4MZK - chains A and T; structure by X-ray diffraction, 1.82 A resolution.

# Chain A
Protein: Myosin A tail domain interacting protein
Source organism: Plasmodium falciparum
Reference sequence: Q8I4W8 (Q8I4W8_PLAF7); residues 61-204 here = UniProt positions 61-204
Chain sequence (145 residues; numbered 60 to 204; the number before each row is that of its first residue):
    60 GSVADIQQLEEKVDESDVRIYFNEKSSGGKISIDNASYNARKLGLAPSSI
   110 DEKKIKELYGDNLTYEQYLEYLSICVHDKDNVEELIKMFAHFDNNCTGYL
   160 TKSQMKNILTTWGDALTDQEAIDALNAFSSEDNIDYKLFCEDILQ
Disordered / not traced: 60-62
Differences from the reference sequence: expression tag (60)

# Chain T
Protein: pGly[807,811], a stapled myoA tail peptide
Reference sequence: Q8IDR3 (MYOA_PLAF7); residue numbers follow UniProt; this construct covers 799-816
Chain sequence (19 residues; numbered 798 to 816; the number before each row is that of its first residue):
   798 XKNIPSLLRLQAHLRKKMV
Differences from the reference sequence: acetylation (798); engineered mutation L807 (Val in Q8IDR3), L811 (Ile in Q8IDR3)
Modified positions: ACE (acetyl group) at position 798; L807 (norleucine; NLE); L811 (norleucine; NLE)
Glycans and other covalent adducts: covalent link L807-L811

# Chain A / chain T interface
Contacting residue pairs (43):
  Y97(A) - V816(T)  hydrophobic
  R100(A) - R812(T)
  R100(A) - K813(T)
  R100(A) - V816(T)
  G103(A) - K813(T)
  L104(A) - K813(T)
  A105(A) - R806(T)  hydrogen bond (backbone-side chain)
  A105(A) - A809(T)
  A105(A) - H810(T)
  P106(A) - A809(T)
  S107(A) - R806(T)
  I109(A) - L805(T)  hydrophobic
  H136(A) - R806(T)
  D139(A) - R806(T)  salt bridge
  D139(A) - H810(T)  salt bridge
  E143(A) - S803(T)
  L144(A) - S803(T)
  L144(A) - L807(T)
  M147(A) - L804(T)
  F148(A) - L807(T)
  H150(A) - K799(T)
  H150(A) - N800(T)
  L168(A) - L807(T)
  L168(A) - Q808(T)  hydrogen bond (backbone-side chain)
  L168(A) - L811(T)
  W171(A) - ACE_798(T)
  W171(A) - L804(T)
  W171(A) - Q808(T)  hydrogen bond (backbone-side chain)
  G172(A) - L805(T)
  G172(A) - Q808(T)
  D173(A) - L805(T)
  D173(A) - Q808(T)  hydrogen bond (backbone-side chain)
  D173(A) - R812(T)  hydrogen bond (backbone-side chain)
  A174(A) - Q808(T)
  A174(A) - R812(T)  hydrogen bond (backbone-side chain)
  L175(A) - R812(T)
  E179(A) - M815(T)
  F198(A) - L807(T)
  F198(A) - L811(T)
  I202(A) - L811(T)
  I202(A) - K813(T)  hydrogen bond (backbone-side chain)
  I202(A) - K814(T)
  L203(A) - H810(T)
Interface residues without a listed pair, chain A (30 interface residues in all): K101, D110, K146, I167, Q204
Interface residues without a listed pair, chain T (18 interface residues in all): I801

# In short
Chain A and chain T form an interface of 30 and 18 residues respectively, with 7 hydrogen bonds and 2 salt
bridges. Polar pairs include D139(A)-R806(T), D139(A)-H810(T) and A105(A)-R806(T).
Chain A is Myosin A tail domain interacting protein (Plasmodium falciparum) and chain T is pGly[807,811], a
stapled myoA tail peptide; the structure, Crystal Structure of MTIP from Plasmodium falciparum in complex with
pGly[807,811], a stapled myoA tail peptide, was determined by X-ray diffraction (same publication as 4MZJ and
4MZL).
